PDB entry 5V8F | electron microscopy, 3.90 A resolution | chains B and C of the 16 polymer chains in the assembly

Chain B:
Name: Origin recognition complex subunit 2
From: Saccharomyces cerevisiae (strain ATCC 204508 / S288c)
UniProtKB: P32833 (ORC2_YEAST); numbering as in UniProt (aligned over 1-620)
Chain sequence (620 residues; numbered 1 to 620; the number before each row is that of its first residue):
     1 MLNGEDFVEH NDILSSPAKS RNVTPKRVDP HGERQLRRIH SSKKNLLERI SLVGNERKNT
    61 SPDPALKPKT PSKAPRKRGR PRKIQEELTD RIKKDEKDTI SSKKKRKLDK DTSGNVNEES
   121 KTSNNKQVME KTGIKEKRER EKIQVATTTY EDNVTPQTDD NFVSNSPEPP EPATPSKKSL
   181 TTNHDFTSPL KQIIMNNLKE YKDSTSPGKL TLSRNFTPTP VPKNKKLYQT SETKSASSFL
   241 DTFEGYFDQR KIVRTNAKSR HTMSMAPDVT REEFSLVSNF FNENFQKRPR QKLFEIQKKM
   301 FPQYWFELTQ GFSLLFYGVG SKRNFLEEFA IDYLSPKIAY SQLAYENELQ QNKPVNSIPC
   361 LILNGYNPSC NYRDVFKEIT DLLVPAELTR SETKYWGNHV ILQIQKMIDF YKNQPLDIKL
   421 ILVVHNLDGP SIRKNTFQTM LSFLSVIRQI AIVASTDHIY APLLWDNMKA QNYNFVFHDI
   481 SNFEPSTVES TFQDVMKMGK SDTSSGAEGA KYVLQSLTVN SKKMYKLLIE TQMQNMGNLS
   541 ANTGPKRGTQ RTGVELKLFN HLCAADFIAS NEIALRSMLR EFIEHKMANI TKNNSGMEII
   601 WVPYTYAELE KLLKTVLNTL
Unresolved in the structure: 1-257, 344-354, 499-505, 536-546, 593-596, 619-620
UniProt features mapped onto this chain:
  - modified residue: Thr60 (Phosphothreonine), Thr187 (Phosphothreonine), Ser188 (Phosphoserine)

Chain C:
Name: Origin recognition complex subunit 3
From: Saccharomyces cerevisiae (strain ATCC 204508 / S288c)
UniProtKB: P54790 (ORC3_YEAST); residues 1-616 here = UniProt positions 1-616
Chain sequence (616 residues; row label = number of the first residue in the row):
     1 MSDLNQSKKM NVSEFADAQR SHYTVYPSLP QSNKNDKHIP FVKLLSGKES EVNVEKRWEL
    61 YHQLHSHFHD QVDHIIDNIE ADLKAEISDL LYSETTQKRR CFNTIFLLGS DSTTKIELKD
   121 ESSRYNVLIE LTPKESPNVR MMLRRSMYKL YSAADAEEHP TIKYEDINDE DGDFTEQNND
   181 VSYDLSLVEN FKRLFGKDLA MVFNFKDVDS INFNTLDNFI ILLKSAFKYD HVKISLIFNI
   241 NTNLSNIEKN LRQSTIRLLK RNYHKLDVSS NKGFKYGNQI FQSFLDTVDG KLNLSDRFVE
   301 FILSKMANNT NHNLQLLTKM LDYSLMSYFF QNAFSVFIDP VNVDFLNDDY LKILSRCPTF
   361 MFFVEGLIKQ HAPADEILSL LTNKNRGLEE FFVEFLVREN PINGHAKFVA RFLEEELNIT
   421 NFNLIELYHN LLIGKLDSYL DRWSACKEYK DRLHFEPIDT IFQELFTLDN RSGLLTQSIF
   481 PSYKSNIEDN LLSWEQVLPS LDKENYDTLS GDLDKIMAPV LGQLFKLYRE ANMTINIYDF
   541 YIAFRETLPK EEILNFIRKD PSNTKLLELA ETPDAFDKVA LILFMQAIFA FENMGLIKFQ
   601 STKSYDLVEK CVWRGI
Unresolved in the structure: 1-15, 28-54, 160-179, 500-508, 616
UniProt features mapped onto this chain:
  - modified residue: Ser2 (N-acetylserine)

How chain B and chain C interact:
Pairs across the interface (144; chain B residue first):
  Arg260(B) - Ile535(C)
  Arg260(B) - Asn536(C)
  Arg260(B) - Asp606(C)  salt bridge
  Arg260(B) - Leu607(C)
  His261(B) - Asn536(C)  hydrogen bond (backbone-side chain)
  His261(B) - Tyr538(C)
  His261(B) - Asp539(C)  salt bridge
  His261(B) - Ile542(C)
  Thr262(B) - Tyr538(C)
  Met263(B) - Ile537(C)  hydrophobic
  Met263(B) - Tyr538(C)  hydrophobic
  Met263(B) - Leu581(C)  hydrophobic
  Met265(B) - Tyr538(C)  hydrogen bond (backbone-side chain)
  Ala266(B) - Tyr538(C)  hydrophobic
  Ala266(B) - Leu581(C)  hydrophobic
  Pro267(B) - Tyr541(C)
  Pro267(B) - Asp577(C)
  Pro267(B) - Lys578(C)
  Pro267(B) - Leu581(C)
  Asp268(B) - Lys578(C)  hydrogen bond (backbone-side chain)
  Val269(B) - Lys578(C)
  Val269(B) - Ile582(C)  hydrophobic
  Glu273(B) - Leu569(C)
  Glu273(B) - Lys578(C)
  Phe274(B) - Ile582(C)  hydrophobic
  Leu276(B) - Lys565(C)
  Leu276(B) - Leu566(C)
  Val277(B) - Ile582(C)  hydrophobic
  Phe280(B) - Phe556(C)
  Phe280(B) - Ile557(C)  hydrophobic
  Phe280(B) - Asp560(C)
  Phe280(B) - Leu566(C)  hydrophobic
  Phe281(B) - Phe556(C)  hydrophobic
  Phe281(B) - Val579(C)  hydrophobic
  Asn282(B) - Gln586(C)  hydrogen bond
  Asn284(B) - Ser510(C)  hydrogen bond (backbone-side chain)
  Asn284(B) - Phe556(C)
  Phe285(B) - Asp514(C)
  Gln286(B) - Leu498(C)
  Gln286(B) - Asp514(C)
  Gln286(B) - Pro519(C)
  Pro289(B) - Leu498(C)  hydrophobic
  Pro289(B) - Asp514(C)
  Lys292(B) - Pro499(C)
  Leu293(B) - Val497(C)  hydrophobic
  Trp305(B) - Glu55(C)
  Phe306(B) - Tyr61(C)  hydrophobic
  Phe306(B) - Met326(C)
  Phe306(B) - Phe330(C)  hydrophobic
  Glu307(B) - Tyr323(C)  hydrogen bond
  Glu307(B) - Met326(C)
  Gln310(B) - Tyr61(C)
  Gln310(B) - His65(C)  hydrogen bond
  Gln310(B) - Met326(C)
  Phe312(B) - Met326(C)  hydrophobic
  Tyr317(B) - Gln477(C)
  Tyr317(B) - Pro481(C)
  Tyr317(B) - Tyr483(C)
  Gly318(B) - Ile487(C)
  Val319(B) - Leu521(C)  hydrophobic
  Val319(B) - Met594(C)  hydrophobic
  Gly320(B) - Met594(C)
  Arg323(B) - Ala18(C)
  Asn356(B) - Pro27(C)  hydrogen bond (side chain-backbone)
  Ser357(B) - Pro27(C)  hydrogen bond (backbone-backbone)
  Ile358(B) - Pro27(C)
  Pro359(B) - Val25(C)
  Pro359(B) - Tyr26(C)  hydrophobic
  Pro359(B) - Pro27(C)
  Cys360(B) - Thr24(C)
  Cys360(B) - Val25(C)  hydrogen bond (backbone-backbone)
  Cys360(B) - Pro27(C)
  Leu361(B) - Thr24(C)
  Ile362(B) - His22(C)
  Ile362(B) - Tyr23(C)
  Ile362(B) - Val25(C)  hydrophobic
  Leu363(B) - His22(C)
  Asn364(B) - Ala18(C)  hydrogen bond (side chain-backbone)
  Asn364(B) - Arg20(C)  hydrogen bond (side chain-backbone)
  Asn364(B) - His22(C)  hydrogen bond (side chain-backbone)
  Asn364(B) - Tyr23(C)
  Tyr366(B) - Ala18(C)
  Asn367(B) - Gln19(C)  hydrogen bond (side chain-backbone)
  Asn367(B) - Arg20(C)  hydrogen bond (side chain-backbone)
  Asn367(B) - Ser21(C)  hydrogen bond
  Ser369(B) - Ser21(C)
  Cys370(B) - Ser21(C)  hydrogen bond
  Cys370(B) - His22(C)  hydrogen bond
  Val375(B) - His22(C)
  Glu378(B) - His22(C)
  Glu378(B) - Thr24(C)  hydrogen bond
  Leu382(B) - Tyr26(C)
  Lys394(B) - Tyr148(C)
  Tyr395(B) - Arg145(C)
  Tyr395(B) - Tyr148(C)  hydrogen bond (backbone-side chain)
  Tyr395(B) - Tyr183(C)  hydrogen bond
  Trp396(B) - Arg145(C)
  Gly397(B) - Arg145(C)
  Asp409(B) - Lys115(C)  salt bridge
  Lys412(B) - Lys115(C)
  Asp428(B) - Asn593(C)
  Thr436(B) - Lys134(C)
  Thr456(B) - Tyr483(C)  hydrogen bond
  Asp457(B) - Asn593(C)  hydrogen bond
  Asp457(B) - Met594(C)
  His458(B) - Tyr483(C)
  His458(B) - Asn593(C)  hydrogen bond (backbone-backbone)
  His458(B) - Met594(C)
  His458(B) - Gly595(C)
  Ile459(B) - Tyr483(C)
  Ile459(B) - Lys484(C)
  Ile459(B) - Ile487(C)  hydrophobic
  Ile459(B) - Met594(C)  hydrogen bond (backbone-backbone)
  Ala461(B) - Tyr483(C)
  Pro462(B) - Tyr483(C)
  Asn467(B) - Asn309(C)  hydrogen bond
  Asn467(B) - His312(C)
  Met468(B) - Thr113(C)
  Met468(B) - His312(C)  hydrogen bond
  Gln471(B) - His312(C)  hydrogen bond
  Gln471(B) - Gln315(C)  hydrogen bond (backbone-side chain)
  Asn474(B) - Lys319(C)  hydrogen bond (backbone-side chain)
  Phe475(B) - Lys319(C)  hydrogen bond (backbone-side chain)
  Val476(B) - Tyr323(C)  hydrophobic
  Val476(B) - Ser478(C)
  Val476(B) - Ile479(C)  hydrophobic
  Phe477(B) - Ser478(C)  hydrogen bond (backbone-backbone)
  Phe477(B) - Ile479(C)
  Phe477(B) - Pro481(C)  hydrophobic
  Ser481(B) - Val497(C)
  Phe483(B) - Asn490(C)
  Phe483(B) - Leu491(C)  hydrophobic
  Phe483(B) - Val497(C)  hydrophobic
  Phe483(B) - Leu521(C)  hydrophobic
  Pro485(B) - Gln586(C)
  Ser490(B) - Phe589(C)
  Gln493(B) - Phe589(C)
  Gln493(B) - Glu592(C)
  Asp494(B) - Phe589(C)
  Val495(B) - Met585(C)  hydrophobic
  Val495(B) - Phe589(C)
  Met496(B) - Met585(C)  hydrophobic
  Met496(B) - Tyr605(C)  hydrophobic
  Met498(B) - Phe589(C)  hydrophobic
Also at the interface, not in a pair above, chain B (92 interface residues in all): Glu272, Pro302, Gln303, Ser335, Asn371, Gln405, Asn426, Arg448, Ala470, Asp479, Ser486, Glu489, Thr491, Lys497
Also at the interface, not in a pair above, chain C (82 interface residues in all): Trp58, His69, Thr310, Asp322, Trp494, Leu513, Ala518, Val520, Phe584, Ala590, Phe599, Val612

Overview:
92 residues of chain B and 82 residues of chain C are in contact, with 32 hydrogen bonds and 3 salt bridges.
Polar contacts include Arg260(B)-Asp606(C), His261(B)-Asp539(C) and Asp409(B)-Lys115(C).
Here chain B is Origin recognition complex subunit 2 and chain C is Origin recognition complex subunit 3, both
from Saccharomyces cerevisiae (strain ATCC 204508 / S288c). Entry 5V8F (Structural basis of MCM2-7 replicative
helicase loading by ORC-Cdc6 and Cdt1) was determined by electron microscopy.
